PDB entry 7XRE | X-ray diffraction, 2.76 A resolution | chains B and C of the 6 polymer chains in the assembly

[Chain B (and C)]
Molecule: DgpA
Source organism: human intestinal bacterium PUE
Notes: chain C of this document is another copy of the same molecule, construct and numbering; everything in this record applies to it too
Reference sequence: A0A3Q9WWX8 (A0A3Q9WWX8_9BACT); aligned to UniProt positions 1-366 over residues 1-366 (the alignment contains insertions or deletions, so no single offset holds)
Chain sequence (367 residues; numbered 0 to 366; the number before each row is that of its first residue; numbering starts at 0):
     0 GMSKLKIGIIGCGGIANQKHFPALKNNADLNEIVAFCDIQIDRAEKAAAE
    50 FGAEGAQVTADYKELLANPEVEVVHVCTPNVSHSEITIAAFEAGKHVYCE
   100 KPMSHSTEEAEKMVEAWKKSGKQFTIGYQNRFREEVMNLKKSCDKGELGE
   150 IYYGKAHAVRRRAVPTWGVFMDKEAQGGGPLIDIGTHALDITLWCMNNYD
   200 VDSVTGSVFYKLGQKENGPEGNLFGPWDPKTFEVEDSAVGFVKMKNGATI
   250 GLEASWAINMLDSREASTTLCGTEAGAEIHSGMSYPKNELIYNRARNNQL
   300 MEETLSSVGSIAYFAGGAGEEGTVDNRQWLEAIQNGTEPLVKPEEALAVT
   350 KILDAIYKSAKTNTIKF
Not modelled in the structure: 34, 52-53, 312-318 (chain C: 315-318)
Construct notes: expression tag (0)
Modified residues: Mse1, Mse102, Mse112, Mse136, Mse170, Mse195, Mse243, Mse259, Mse282, Mse300 (selenomethionine; parent Met)
Ligand contacts: NAD (nicotinamide-adenine-dinucleotide): Ile9, Gly10, Cys11, Gly12, Gly13, Ile14, Ala15, Lys18, Cys36, Asp37, Ile38, Gln39, Arg42, Cys76, Thr77, Pro78, Asn79, His82, Glu99, Lys100, Pro101, Gly126, Gln128, Trp166, Gly167, Val168, Phe169, Asp182, His186
What the authors report for this chain:
  - mutagenesis - K100A, R159A, D182A: decreased catalytic activity
  - mutagenesis - H186A: unchanged catalytic activity

[Chain B / chain C interface]
Residue-residue contacts (19):
  Ile14(B) - Tyr312(C)  hydrophobic
  Gln17(B) - Tyr312(C)
  Lys18(B) - Tyr312(C)
  Gln128(B) - Tyr312(C)
  Arg159(B) - Ile310(C)
  Arg160(B) - Ser305(C)  hydrogen bond
  Trp166(B) - Phe313(C)  hydrophobic
  Leu222(B) - Val307(C)  hydrophobic
  Leu222(B) - Gly308(C)
  Phe223(B) - Phe313(C)  hydrophobic
  Phe223(B) - Ala314(C)
  Glu264(B) - Ile310(C)
  Gly281(B) - Ser309(C)
  Mse282(B) - Ser306(C)
  Mse282(B) - Val307(C)
  Mse282(B) - Gly308(C)  hydrogen bond (backbone-backbone)
  Mse282(B) - Ser309(C)
  Mse282(B) - Ile310(C)  hydrophobic
  Gly321(B) - Tyr312(C)
Interface residues without a listed pair, chain B (15 interface residues in all): Gly13, Glu320

[Summary]
The interface between chain B and chain C involves 15 residues on one side and 9 on the other, with 2 hydrogen
bonds. Polar pairs include Arg160(B)-Ser305(C) and Mse282(B)-Gly308(C). Ligands of chain B: NAD. The paper
reports that K100A, R159A and D182A of chain B reduce catalytic activity; H186A of chain B leaves catalytic
activity unchanged.
Both chains are DgpA (human intestinal bacterium PUE). Entry 7XRE (Crystal structure of DgpA) was determined
by X-ray diffraction together with 7XR9 and 7XRF from the same study.
